PDB entry 8BR9 | X-ray diffraction, 1.63 A resolution | chains A and B

Chain A:
Protein: DNA repair and recombination protein RadA
Source organism: Pyrococcus furiosus
UniProt: O74036 (RADA_PYRFU); aligned to UniProt positions 107-349 over residues 107-349
Sequence (231 residues; row label = number of the first residue in the row; note: 12 numbers in that range are skipped by the numbering (no residue carries them; nothing is unmodelled there)):
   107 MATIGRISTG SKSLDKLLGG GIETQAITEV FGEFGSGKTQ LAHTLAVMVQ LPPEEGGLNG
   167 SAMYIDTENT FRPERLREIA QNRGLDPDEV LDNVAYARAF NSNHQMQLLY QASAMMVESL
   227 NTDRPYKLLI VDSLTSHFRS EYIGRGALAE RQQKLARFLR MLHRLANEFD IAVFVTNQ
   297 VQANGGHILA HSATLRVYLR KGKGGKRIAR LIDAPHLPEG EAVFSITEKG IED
Unresolved in the structure: 107-109, 297-309, 318-320
Differences from the reference sequence: engineered mutation M107 (Arg in O74036), A168 (Val in O74036), M169 (Ile in O74036), Y170 (Trp in O74036), L182 (Ile in O74036), D198 (Lys in O74036), N199 (His in O74036), V200 (Ile in O74036), A201 (Tyr in O74036), Y202 (Val in O74036), Q213 (Leu in O74036), L215 (Val in O74036), Y216 (Gln in O74036), S219 (Glu in O74036), A220 (Asp in O74036), M221 (Lys in O74036), M222 (Ile in O74036), V223 (Lys in O74036), S225 (Leu in O74036), Y232 (Val in O74036), R263 (Lys in O74036), F264 (His in O74036), R266 (Ala in O74036), M267 (Asp in O74036), E274 (Leu in O74036), F275 (Tyr in O74036), N300 (Arg288 in O74036)
Small-molecule neighbours: ADP (adenosine-5'-diphosphate): E139, F140, G141, S142, G143, K144, T145, Q146, T176, R181, E184, R323, I342, T343
UniProt features mapped onto this chain:
  - binding site (ATP): G138 to T145

Chain B:
Protein: Breast cancer type 2 susceptibility protein
Source organism: Homo sapiens
UniProt: P51587 (BRCA2_HUMAN); the author numbering skips numbers that UniProt does not, so the offset changes along the chain: 1226-1243 = UniProt 1226-1243; 2045-2064 = UniProt 1244-1263
Sequence (38 residues; each row starts with the number of its first residue; note: 801 numbers in that range are skipped by the numbering (no residue carries them; nothing is unmodelled there)):
  1226 KLNVSCQALQ KACKLFSD
  2045 IENISVNSSA FSGFSTASGK
Unresolved in the structure: 2045-2055
Covalently attached groups: covalent link K1226-K2064; 4,6-diethylpyrimidin-2-amine (RF6) linked to C1231, C1238
Differences from the reference sequence: engineered mutation C1231 (Thr in P51587), Q1232 (Glu in P51587), C1238 (Val in P51587), V2050 (Glu1249 in P51587), N2051 (Glu1250 in P51587), S2052 (Thr1251 in P51587), F2055 (Glu1254 in P51587), S2056 (Val1255 in P51587), G2057 (His1256 in P51587), F2058 (Pro1257 in P51587), S2059 (Ile1258 in P51587), T2060 (Ser1259 in P51587), A2061 (Leu1260 in P51587), G2063 (Ser1262 in P51587), K2064 (Ser1263 in P51587)
From the paper describing this entry:
  - binding site for 4,6-diethylpyrimidin-2-amine: C1231, L1234, C1238
  - conformationally variable residues (loop rearrangement): L1240, F1241, S2052 to G2057

Chain A / chain B interface:
Residue-residue contacts (34):
  F177(A) with A2061(B), hydrophobic
  P179(A) with A2061(B)
  L197(A) with A2061(B), hydrogen bond (backbone-backbone); S2062(B)
  D198(A) with T2060(B); S2062(B), hydrogen bond
  V200(A) with T2060(B); A2061(B), hydrogen bond (backbone-backbone)
  A201(A) with L1227(B), hydrophobic; F2058(B); S2059(B)
  Y202(A) with F2058(B); S2059(B), hydrogen bond (backbone-backbone)
  A203(A) with G2057(B); F2058(B), hydrophobic
  H210(A) with S2056(B), hydrogen bond (side chain-backbone)
  L214(A) with S2056(B); F2058(B)
  Y216(A) with L1234(B); A1237(B); C1238(B), hydrophobic
  Q217(A) with V1229(B); L1234(B); S2056(B); G2057(B)
  S219(A) with A1237(B); F1241(B)
  A220(A) with V1229(B), hydrophobic
  M221(A) with L1227(B), hydrophobic; V1229(B), hydrophobic; F2058(B), hydrophobic
  M267(A) with F1241(B), hydrophobic
  R270(A) with F1241(B), hydrogen bond (side chain-backbone)
  L271(A) with F1241(B), hydrophobic
Interface residues without a listed pair, chain A (26 interface residues in all): M169, Y170, I171, L182, D194, A218, Y232, F275
Interface residues without a listed pair, chain B (15 interface residues in all): A1233, L1240
From the paper, about this interface:
  - interface residues, chain A: R270(A)
  - interface residues, chain B: L1240(B), F1241(B)

Summary:
The interface between chain A and chain B involves 26 residues on one side and 15 on the other; the contacts
include 6 hydrogen bonds. Among the polar pairs are D198(A)-S2062(B), H210(A)-S2056(B) and R270(A)-F1241(B).
The paper reports a binding site for 4,6-diethylpyrimidin-2-amine at C1231(B), L1234(B) and C1238(B);
interface residues R270(A) and L1240(B) among others.
Here chain A is DNA repair and recombination protein RadA (Pyrococcus furiosus) and chain B is Breast cancer
type 2 susceptibility protein (Homo sapiens). Entry 8BR9 (Stapled peptide SP24 in complex with humanised RadA
mutant HumRadA22) was determined by X-ray diffraction (same publication as 8C3J and 8C3N).
